PDB entry 6QCS | electron microscopy, 3.10 A resolution | chains C and M of the 6 polymer chains in the assembly

[Chain C]
Protein: Polymerase basic protein 2
Source organism: Influenza B virus
UniProtKB: Q5V8X3 (Q5V8X3_9INFB); numbering as in UniProt (aligned over 1-770)
Amino-acid sequence (798 residues; numbered -8 to 789; the number before each row is that of its first residue; numbers below 1 keep their minus sign (Gly-8 is residue -8)):
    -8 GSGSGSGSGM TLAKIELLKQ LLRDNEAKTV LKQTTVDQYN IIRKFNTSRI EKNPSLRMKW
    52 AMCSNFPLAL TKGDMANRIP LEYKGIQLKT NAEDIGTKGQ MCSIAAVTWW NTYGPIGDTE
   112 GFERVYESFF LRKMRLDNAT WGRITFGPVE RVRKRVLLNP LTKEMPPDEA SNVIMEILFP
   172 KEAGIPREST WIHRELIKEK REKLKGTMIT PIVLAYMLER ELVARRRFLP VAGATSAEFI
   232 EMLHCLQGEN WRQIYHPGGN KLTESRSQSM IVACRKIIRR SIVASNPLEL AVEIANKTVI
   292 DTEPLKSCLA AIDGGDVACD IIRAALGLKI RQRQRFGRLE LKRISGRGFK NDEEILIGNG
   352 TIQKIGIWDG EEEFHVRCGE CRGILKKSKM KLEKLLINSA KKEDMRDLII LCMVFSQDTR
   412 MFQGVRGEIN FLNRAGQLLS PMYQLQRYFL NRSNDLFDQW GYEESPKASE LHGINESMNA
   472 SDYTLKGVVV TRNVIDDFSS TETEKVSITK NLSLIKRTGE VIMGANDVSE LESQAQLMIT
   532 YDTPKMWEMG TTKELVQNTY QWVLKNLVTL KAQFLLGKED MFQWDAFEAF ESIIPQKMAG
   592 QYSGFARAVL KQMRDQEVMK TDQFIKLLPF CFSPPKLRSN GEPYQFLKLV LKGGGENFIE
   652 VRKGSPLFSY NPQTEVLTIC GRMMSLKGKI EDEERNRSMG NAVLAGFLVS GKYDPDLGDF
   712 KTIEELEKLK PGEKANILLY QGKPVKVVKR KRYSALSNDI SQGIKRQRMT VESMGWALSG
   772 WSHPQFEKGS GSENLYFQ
Unresolved in the structure: -8 to -1, 742-789
Differences from the reference sequence: expression tag (-8 to 0, 771-789)

[Chain M]
Molecule: Capped RNA
Sequence (15 nucleotides; row label = number of the first residue in the row):
     1 XAAUGCUAUA AUAGC
Unresolved in the structure: 6-15
Modified residues: GTG (7-methyl-guanosine-5'-triphosphate-5'-guanosine) at position 1

[How chain C and chain M interact]
Residue-residue contacts (30):
  Lys145(C) - A3(M)  salt bridge to the phosphate
  Arg146(C) - U4(M)  salt bridge to the phosphate
  Arg146(C) - G5(M)  sugar contact
  Glu155(C) - U4(M)  sugar contact
  Arg217(C) - U4(M)  base contact
  Ser258(C) - GTG_1(M)
  Gln259(C) - A2(M)  phosphate contact
  Ile262(C) - GTG_1(M)
  Arg266(C) - GTG_1(M)
  Asp307(C) - GTG_1(M)
  Gln325(C) - GTG_1(M)
  Arg326(C) - GTG_1(M)
  Phe327(C) - GTG_1(M)
  Lys341(C) - GTG_1(M)
  Trp359(C) - GTG_1(M)
  Glu363(C) - GTG_1(M)
  Lys378(C) - GTG_1(M)
  Phe406(C) - GTG_1(M)
  Gln408(C) - GTG_1(M)
  Asn424(C) - G5(M)  base contact
  Arg425(C) - G5(M)  base contact
  Leu430(C) - A3(M)  phosphate contact
  Ser431(C) - A2(M)  sugar contact
  Tyr434(C) - GTG_1(M)
  Tyr434(C) - A2(M)  base contact
  Arg438(C) - A3(M)  hydrogen bond to the sugar
  Arg438(C) - U4(M)  hydrogen bond to the sugar
  Ser520(C) - GTG_1(M)
  Leu522(C) - GTG_1(M)
  Ser524(C) - A2(M)  hydrogen bond to the phosphate
Also at the interface, not in a pair above, chain C (34 interface residues in all): Phe219, Glu255, Gly306, Arg324, Gly328, Arg334, Phe365

[Overview]
Chain C and chain M form an interface of 34 and 5 residues respectively; the contacts include 3 hydrogen bonds
and 2 salt bridges. Polar pairs include Arg438(C)-A3(M), Arg438(C)-U4(M) and Ser524(C)-A2(M).
Chain C is Polymerase basic protein 2 (Influenza B virus) and chain M is Capped RNA; the structure, Influenza
B polymerase pre-initiation complex, was determined by electron microscopy, deposited together with 6QCT,
6QCV, 6QCW and 6QCX.
